Entry 8DY9 (electron microscopy, 3.12 A resolution); this record covers chains I and P of the 13 polymer chains in the assembly.

Chain I:
Name: Probable cell division protein WhiA
From: Streptomyces venezuelae
Reference sequence: A0A5P1ZKC3 (A0A5P1ZKC3_STRVZ); residues 1-327 here correspond to UniProt positions 3-329 (UniProt number = residue number + 2)
Amino-acid sequence (327 residues; each row starts with the number of its first residue):
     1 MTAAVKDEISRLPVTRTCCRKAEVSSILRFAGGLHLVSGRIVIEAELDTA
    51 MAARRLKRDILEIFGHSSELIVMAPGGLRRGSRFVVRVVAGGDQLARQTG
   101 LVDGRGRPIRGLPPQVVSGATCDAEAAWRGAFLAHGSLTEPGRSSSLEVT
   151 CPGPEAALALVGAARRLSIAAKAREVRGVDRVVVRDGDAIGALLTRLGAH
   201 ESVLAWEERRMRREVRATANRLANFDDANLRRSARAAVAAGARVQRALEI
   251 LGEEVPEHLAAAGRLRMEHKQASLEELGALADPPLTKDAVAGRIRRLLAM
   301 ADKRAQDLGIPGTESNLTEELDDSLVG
Unresolved in the structure: 304-327
Bound ions: Zn2+: Cys18, Cys19, Cys122
From the paper describing this entry:
  - binding site for the 49-nt DNA strand: Arg177, Arg185, Arg221, Leu222, Phe225, Asn229
  - binding site for the 49-nt DNA strand (chain P): Lys287
  - contacts within the chain: Leu274-Lys287
  - Zn2+ coordination: Cys18, Cys19, Cys122

Chain P:
Molecule: 49-nt DNA strand
Sequence (49 nucleotides; each row starts with the number of its first residue):
     1 GGTGTCAAGCCAATTGGCCCGGTGTGTCGCACGATCTGGCTGATATCAC
Unresolved in the structure: 1, 40-49

How chain I and chain P interact:
Residue-residue contacts (10; chain I residue first):
  Asp226(I) - DG22(P)  base contact
  Leu230(I) - DG24(P)  phosphate contact
  Ser233(I) - DT25(P)  sugar contact
  Ser273(I) - DT25(P)  phosphate contact
  Leu274(I) - DG26(P)  phosphate contact
  Glu275(I) - DG24(P)  phosphate contact
  Lys287(I) - DT25(P)  phosphate contact
  Lys287(I) - DG26(P)  base contact
  Arg295(I) - DT27(P)  salt bridge to the phosphate
  Arg295(I) - DC28(P)  base contact
Interface residues without a listed pair, chain P (7 interface residues in all): DT23

Summary:
Chain I and chain P form an interface of 8 and 7 residues respectively, with 1 salt bridge. Its one
salt-bridged contact is Arg295(I)-DT27(P). The paper reports a binding site for the 49-nt DNA strand at
Arg177(I), Arg185(I) and Arg221(I) among others; a binding site for the 49-nt DNA strand (chain P) at
Lys287(I).
Here chain I is Probable cell division protein WhiA (Streptomyces venezuelae) and chain P is a 49-nt DNA
strand. Entry 8DY9 (Streptomyces venezuelae RNAP unconstrained open promoter complex with WhiA and WhiB
transcription factors) was determined by electron microscopy (same publication as 8DY7).
